Entry 8W5R (electron microscopy, 3.10 A resolution); this record covers chains B and L of the 5 polymer chains in the assembly.

[Chain B]
Protein: Minor capsid protein A1
Organism: Escherichia phage Qbeta
UniProtKB: Q8LTE1 (A1_BPQBE); residues 0-132 here correspond to UniProt positions 1-133 (UniProt number = residue number + 1)
Amino-acid sequence (133 residues; row label = number of the first residue in the row; numbering starts at 0):
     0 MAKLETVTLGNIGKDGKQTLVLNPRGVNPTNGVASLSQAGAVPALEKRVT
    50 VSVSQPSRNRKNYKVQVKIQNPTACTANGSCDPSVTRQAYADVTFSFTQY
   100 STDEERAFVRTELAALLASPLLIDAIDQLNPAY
Not modelled in the structure: 0, 77-78

[Chain L]
Protein: Light chain of Ab53
Organism: Mus musculus
Amino-acid sequence (110 residues; numbered 1 to 110; the number before each row is that of its first residue):
     1 VHSDIQMTQSPASLSASVGETVTITCRASGNIHYFLAWYQQKQGKSPQLL
    51 VYHAETLADGVPSRFSGSGSGTQYSLKINSLQPEDFGNYYCQHFWSTPYT
   101 FGGGTKLEIK
Not modelled in the structure: 1-4, 108-110

[How chain B and chain L interact]
Pairs across the interface (7):
  Asp-14(B) / Tyr-34(L)
  Ala-117(B) / Phe-35(L)
  Pro-119(B) / Trp-95(L)  hydrophobic
  Ile-122(B) / His-33(L)
  Ile-122(B) / Phe-35(L)  hydrophobic
  Asp-123(B) / Trp-95(L)
  Gln-127(B) / His-33(L)
Other interface residues (no listed pair), chain B (7 interface residues in all): Lys-13
Other interface residues (no listed pair), chain L (5 interface residues in all): Phe-94

[In short]
The interface between chain B and chain L involves 7 residues on one side and 5 on the other.
Here chain B is Minor capsid protein A1 (Escherichia phage Qbeta) and chain L is Light chain of Ab53 (Mus
musculus). Entry 8W5R (Cryo-EM structure of Qb-Ab53) was determined by electron microscopy (same publication
as 8W5D, 8W5E, 8W5F, 8W5G, 8W5L, 8W5M and 8 further entries).
